6CK2 - chains A and B of the 4 polymer chains in the assembly; structure by X-ray diffraction, 2.25 A resolution.

== Chain A ==
Molecule: Insulin A chain
UniProt: P01308 (INS_HUMAN); residues 1-21 here correspond to UniProt positions 90-110 (UniProt number = residue number + 89)
Chain sequence (21 residues; numbered 1 to 21; the number before each row is that of its first residue):
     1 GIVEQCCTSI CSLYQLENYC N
Disulfides: Cys6-Cys11

== Chain B ==
Molecule: Insulin B chain
UniProt: P01308 (INS_HUMAN); residues 1-30 here correspond to UniProt positions 25-54 (UniProt number = residue number + 24)
Chain sequence (30 residues; each row starts with the number of its first residue):
     1 FVNQHLCGSH LVEALYLVCG ERGFFWTPAT
Disordered / not traced: 30
Construct notes: engineered mutation Trp26 (Tyr50 in P01308), Ala29 (Lys53 in P01308)
Modified positions: Ala29 (L-ornithine; ORN)
Metal / ion sites: Zn2+ near His10 (its only coordinating residue here)
From the paper describing this entry:
  - conformationally variable residues: Phe24 to Pro28

== Interface between chain A and chain B ==
Pairs across the interface (35; chain A residue first):
  Ile2(A) with Leu11(B), hydrophobic; Leu15(B), hydrophobic; Trp26(B), hydrophobic
  Val3(A) with Pro28(B), hydrophobic
  Cys6(A) with His5(B); Leu6(B), hydrogen bond (backbone-backbone); Leu11(B), hydrophobic
  Cys7(A) with His5(B); Leu6(B); Cys7(B), disulfide
  Thr8(A) with His5(B), hydrogen bond (backbone-side chain)
  Ser9(A) with His5(B)
  Ile10(A) with Asn3(B); Gln4(B); His5(B)
  Leu13(A) with Val18(B), hydrophobic
  Leu16(A) with Phe1(B), hydrophobic; Leu6(B), hydrophobic; Leu11(B), hydrophobic; Leu15(B); Val18(B), hydrophobic
  Glu17(A) with Val18(B); Arg22(B), salt bridge
  Asn18(A) with Phe25(B)
  Tyr19(A) with Leu15(B), hydrophobic; Phe24(B); Phe25(B), hydrogen bond (backbone-backbone)
  Cys20(A) with Cys19(B), disulfide; Arg22(B); Gly23(B); Phe25(B)
  Asn21(A) with Arg22(B), hydrogen bond (side chain-backbone); Gly23(B), hydrogen bond (backbone-backbone); Phe24(B), hydrogen bond (side chain-backbone); Phe25(B)
Also at the interface, not in a pair above, chain B (18 interface residues in all): Ala14, Thr27
Inter-chain disulfides: Cys7(A)-Cys7(B), Cys20(A)-Cys19(B)

== In short ==
14 residues of chain A and 18 residues of chain B are in contact, with 2 disulfide bonds, 6 hydrogen bonds and
1 salt bridge. Among the polar pairs are Glu17(A)-Arg22(B), Thr8(A)-His5(B) and Asn21(A)-Arg22(B). From the
paper: conformational variability at Phe24(B).
Here chain A is Insulin A chain and chain B is Insulin B chain. Entry 6CK2 (Insulin analog containing a YB26W
mutation) was determined by X-ray diffraction.
